1FZG - chains A and C of the 10 polymer chains in the assembly; structure by X-ray diffraction, 2.50 A resolution.

Chain A:
Molecule: Fibrinogen
Organism: Homo sapiens
Notes: fragment: fragment double-d
UniProt: P02671 (FIBA_HUMAN); residues 111-197 here correspond to UniProt positions 130-216 (UniProt number = residue number + 19)
Sequence (87 residues; each row starts with the number of its first residue):
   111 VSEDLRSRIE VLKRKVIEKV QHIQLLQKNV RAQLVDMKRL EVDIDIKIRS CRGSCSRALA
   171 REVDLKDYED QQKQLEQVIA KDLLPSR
Unresolved in the structure: 111-125, 193-197

Chain C:
Molecule: Fibrinogen
Organism: Homo sapiens
Notes: fragment: fragment double-d
UniProt: P02679 (FIBG_HUMAN); residues 89-406 here correspond to UniProt positions 115-432 (UniProt number = residue number + 26)
Sequence (319 residues; row label = number of the first residue in the row):
    88 KMLEEIMKYE ASILTHDSSI RYLQEIYNSN NQKIVNLKEK VAQLEAQCQE PCKDTVQIHD
   148 ITGKDCQDIA NKGAKQSGLY FIKPLKANQQ FLVYCEIDGS GNGWTVFQKR LDGSVDFKKN
   208 WIQYKEGFGH LSPTGTTEFW LGNEKIHLIS TQSAIPYALR VELEDWNGRT STADYAMFKV
   268 GPEADKYRLT YAYFAGGDAG DAFDGFDFGD DPSDKFFTSH NGMQFSTWDN DNDKFEGNCA
   328 EQDGSGWWMN KCHAGHLNGV YYQGGTYSKA STPNGYDNGI IWATWKTRWY SMKKTTMKII
   388 PFNRLTIGEG QQHHLGGAK
Unresolved in the structure: 88-101, 394-406
Disulfides: Cys153-Cys182, Cys326-Cys339
Ion coordination: Ca2+ site 1: Glu132 (shared with 2 residues of chain B); Ca2+ site 2: Asp294, Gly296, Asp298, Asp301; Ca2+ site 3: Asp318, Asp320, Phe322, Gly324
UniProt features mapped onto this chain:
  - region: Thr374 to Glu396 (Gamma-chain polymerization, binding amino end of another fibrin alpha chain), Gly397 to Lys406 (Platelet aggregation and Staphylococcus clumping)
  - binding site (Ca(2+)): Asp318, Asp320, Phe322, Gly324
  - glycosylation: Asn308 (N-linked (GlcNAc...) asparagine)
  - cross-link: Gln398 (Isoglutamyl lysine isopeptide (Gln-Lys) (interchain with K-432)), Lys406 (Isoglutamyl lysine isopeptide (Lys-Gln) (interchain with Q-424))

Chain A / chain C interface:
Pairs across the interface (27; chain A residue first):
  Lys129(A) - Asp104(C)  salt bridge
  Lys129(A) - Ile107(C)
  His132(A) - Ile107(C)
  His132(A) - Gln111(C)
  Ile133(A) - Ile107(C)  hydrophobic
  Asn139(A) - Tyr114(C)
  Gln143(A) - Tyr114(C)  hydrogen bond (side chain-backbone)
  Gln143(A) - Asn117(C)  hydrogen bond
  Gln143(A) - Asn118(C)
  Met147(A) - Ile121(C)  hydrophobic
  Leu150(A) - Leu124(C)  hydrophobic
  Leu150(A) - Lys125(C)
  Asp153(A) - Val128(C)
  Ile154(A) - Val128(C)  hydrophobic
  Lys157(A) - Val128(C)
  Lys157(A) - Glu132(C)  salt bridge
  Ser160(A) - Cys135(C)
  Cys161(A) - Leu131(C)  hydrophobic
  Cys161(A) - Cys135(C)  disulfide
  Gly163(A) - Glu137(C)
  Gly163(A) - Pro138(C)
  Gly163(A) - Cys139(C)
  Ser164(A) - Gln134(C)
  Ser164(A) - Cys135(C)
  Ser164(A) - Gln136(C)
  Ser164(A) - Glu137(C)  hydrogen bond (side chain-backbone)
  Cys165(A) - Cys135(C)  hydrophobic
Also at the interface, not in a pair above, chain A (18 interface residues in all): Leu136, Val140, Ile158
Cross-chain cystine bridges: Cys161(A)-Cys135(C)

Overview:
Chain A and chain C each contribute 18 residues to their interface; the contacts include 1 disulfide bond, 3
hydrogen bonds and 2 salt bridges. Polar contacts include Lys129(A)-Asp104(C), Lys157(A)-Glu132(C) and
Gln143(A)-Tyr114(C). From UniProt: 4 Ca2+-binding residues on chain C.
Here chain A is Fibrinogen and chain C is Fibrinogen, both from Homo sapiens. Entry 1FZG (Crystal structure of
fragment D from human fibrinogen with the peptide ligand gly-his-arg-pro-amide) was determined by X-ray
diffraction, deposited together with 1FZE and 1FZF.
